PDB entry 9E1W | electron microscopy, 3.20 A resolution | chains E and J of the 11 polymer chains in the assembly

# Chain E
Protein: Histone H3.2
From: Xenopus laevis
UniProt: P84233 (H32_XENLA); residues 0-135 here correspond to UniProt positions 1-136 (UniProt number = residue number + 1)
Chain sequence (136 residues; numbered 0 to 135; the number before each row is that of its first residue; numbering starts at 0):
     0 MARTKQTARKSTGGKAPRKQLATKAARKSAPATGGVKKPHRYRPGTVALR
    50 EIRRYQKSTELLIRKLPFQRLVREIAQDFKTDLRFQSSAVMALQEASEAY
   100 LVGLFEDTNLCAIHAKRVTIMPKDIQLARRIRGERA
Not modelled in the structure: 0-37, 134-135

# Chain J
Molecule: 152-nt DNA strand
From: Homo sapiens
Sequence (152 nucleotides; numbered -75 to 76; the number before each row is that of its first residue; numbers below 1 keep their minus sign (DC-75 is residue -75)):
   -75 CCCTGGAGAATCCCGGTGCCGAGGCCGCTCAATTGGTCGTAGACAGCTCT
   -25 AGCACCGCTTAAACGCACGTACGCGCTGTCCCCCGCGTTTTAACCGCCAA
    25 GGGGATTACTCCCTAGTCTCCAGGCACGTGTCAGATATATACATCCTGTG
    75 CA

# How chain E and chain J interact
Pairs across the interface (23; chain E residue first):
  Arg40(E) - DG9(J)  hydrogen bond to the base
  Arg40(E) - DC10(J)  hydrogen bond to the sugar
  Tyr41(E) - DG-68(J)  phosphate contact
  Tyr41(E) - DG9(J)  sugar contact
  Tyr41(E) - DC10(J)  hydrogen bond to the phosphate
  Arg42(E) - DG9(J)  sugar contact
  Pro43(E) - DC8(J)  phosphate contact
  Pro43(E) - DG9(J)  phosphate contact
  Gly44(E) - DC8(J)  phosphate contact
  Gly44(E) - DG9(J)  hydrogen bond to the phosphate
  Val46(E) - DG9(J)  phosphate contact
  Ala47(E) - DG9(J)  hydrogen bond to the phosphate
  Arg49(E) - DA-67(J)  phosphate contact
  Arg49(E) - DA-66(J)  phosphate contact
  Arg63(E) - DA17(J)  phosphate contact
  Arg63(E) - DC18(J)  salt bridge to the phosphate
  Lys64(E) - DC18(J)  phosphate contact
  Leu65(E) - DA17(J)  phosphate contact
  Leu65(E) - DC18(J)  hydrogen bond to the phosphate
  Pro66(E) - DA17(J)  sugar contact
  Arg69(E) - DA17(J)  salt bridge to the phosphate
  Asp81(E) - DG27(J)  phosphate contact
  Arg83(E) - DG27(J)  sugar contact
Interface residues without a listed pair, chain E (18 interface residues in all): His39, Thr45, Lys56
Interface residues without a listed pair, chain J (11 interface residues in all): DT-65, DG26

# Summary
18 residues of chain E and 11 residues of chain J are in contact; the contacts include 6 hydrogen bonds and 2
salt bridges. Polar contacts include Arg40(E)-DG9(J), Arg40(E)-DC10(J) and Tyr41(E)-DC10(J).
Here chain E is Histone H3.2 (Xenopus laevis) and chain J is a 152-nt DNA strand (Homo sapiens). Entry 9E1W
(Snf2h bound nucleosome complex - ClassC3) was determined by electron microscopy (same publication as 9E1L,
9E1M, 9E1N, 9E1O, 9E1P, 9E1Q and 4 further entries).
